Entry 7PAU (electron microscopy, 8.30 A resolution (very low resolution: no residue pairs are listed; an interface is given only as per-side residue counts)); this record covers chains u and 3 of the 32 polymer chains in the assembly.

[Chain u]
Molecule: 50S ribosomal protein L27
From: Mycoplasma pneumoniae M129
Reference sequence: P75458 (RL27_MYCPN); residues 1-104 here = UniProt positions 1-104
Chain sequence (104 residues; row label = number of the first residue in the row):
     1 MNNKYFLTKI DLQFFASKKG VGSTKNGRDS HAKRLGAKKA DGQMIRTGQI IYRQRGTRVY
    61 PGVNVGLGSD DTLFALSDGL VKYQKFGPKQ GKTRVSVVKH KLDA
Disordered / not traced: 1-16, 103-104

[Chain 3]
Molecule: 23S ribosomal RNA
From: Mycoplasma pneumoniae M129
Sequence (2907 nucleotides; each row starts with the number of its first residue):
     1 UACAAUAAGU UACUAAGGGC UUAUGGUGGA UGCCUUGGCA CUAAUAGGCG AUGAAGGACG
    61 UGUUAACCUG CGAUAAGCUU CGGGUAGGUG GUAAGAACCU CAGAUCCGGA GAUUUCCGAA
   121 UGGAGCAAUC CGGUAGUUGG AAACAGCUAU CAUUAAUUGA UGAAUAAAUA GUCAAUUAAA
   181 GCAAUACGUG GUGAAGUGAA ACAUCUCAGU AGCCACAGGA AAAGAAAACG AAUGUGAUUC
   241 CGUGUGUAGU GGCGAGCGAA AGCGGAACAG GCCAAACUUA UCAUUAGAUA GGGGUUGUAG
   301 GGCUUGCAAU GUGGACUUGA AAACGAUAGA AGAAGCUGUU GGAAAGCAGC GCGCAAAAGG
   361 GUGAUAGCCC CGUAUUUGAA AUUGUUUUCA UACCUAGCGA GAUCCCUGAG UAGCUCGGAA
   421 AACGUUAUUU UGAGUGAAUC UGCCCAGACC AUUGGGUAAG CCUAAAUACU AAUUAGUGAC
   481 CGAUAGCGAA ACAGUACCGU GAGGGAAAGG UGAAAAGAAC CCAGAGAUGG GAGUGAAAUA
   541 GAUUCUGAAA CCAUAUGCCU ACAACGUGUC AGAGCACAUU AAUGUGUGAU GGCGUGCGUU
   601 UUGAAGUAUG AGCCGGCGAG UUAUGAUAGC AAGCGUUAGU UAACCAGGAG AUGGGGAGCU
   661 GUAGCGAAAG CGAGUUUUAA AAGAGCGUUU GUUUGUUAUU AUAGACCCGA AACGGGUUGA
   721 GCUAGUCAUG AGCAGGUUGA AGGUUGAGUA ACAUCAACUG GAGGACCGAA CCGACUCUCG
   781 UUGAAACGAU AGCGGAUGAC UUGUGAUUAG GGGUGAAAUU CCAAUCGAAA UCCGUGAUAG
   841 CUGGUUCUCG UCGAAAUAGC UUUAAGGCUA GCGUGAGAUC ACAAAUAAGU GGAGGUAAAG
   901 CUACUGAAUG UAUGAUGGCG CCACCUAGGC GUACUGAAUA CAAUUAAACU CUGAAUGCCA
   961 UUUAUUUUAU UCUCGCAGUC AGACAGUGGG GGAUAAGCUU CAUUGUCAAG AGGGGAAGAG
  1021 CCCAGAUCAU UAAAUAAGGU CCCCAAAAUA UACUAAGUGG AAAAGGAUGU GAAAGUGCUA
  1081 AAACAGCAAG GAUGUUGGCU UAGAAGCAGC CAUCGUUUAA AGAGUGCGUA ACAGCUCACU
  1141 UGUCGAGUGU UUUUGCGCCG AAGAUGUAAC GGGGCUAAGU AUAUUACCGA AUUUAUGGAU
  1201 AAGAUUUAUA UCUUGUGGUA GACGAGCGUU GUAUUGGAGU UGAAGUCAAA GCGUGAGCAU
  1261 UGGUGGAUCC AAUACAAGUG AGAAUGCCGG CAUGAGUAAC GCUUGGGAGU GAGAAUCUCC
  1321 CAAACCGAUU GACUAAGGUU UCCUGGACCA GGGUCGUCCU UCCAGGGUUA GUCUGGACCU
  1381 AAGCUGAGGC UGAAAAGCGU AGGCGAUGGA CAACAGGUUA AUAUUCCUGU ACUUACAGUU
  1441 AGACUGAUGG AGUGACAAAG AAGGUUUUCC ACCCCCAUAA UUGGAUUUGG GGAUAAAUCA
  1501 UAAGGUGGUA CAAUAGGCAA AUCCGUUGUG CAUAACAUUG AGUGAUGAUG UCGAGUGAAU
  1561 GAGUGAUCAA GUAGCGAAGG UGGUAUUAAU CAUGCUUUCA AGAAAAGCUU CUAGGGUUAA
  1621 UCUAGCUGUA ACCAGUACCG AGAACGAACA CACGUAGUCA AGGAGAGGAU CCUAAGGUUA
  1681 GCGAGUGAAC UAUAGCCAAG GAACUCUGCA AAUUAACCCC GUAAGUUAGC GAGAAGGGGU
  1741 GCUUAUGUAA AAGUAAGCCG CAGUGAAGAA CGAGGGGGGA CUGUUUAACU AAAACACAAC
  1801 UCUAUGCCAA ACCGUAAGGU GAUGUAUAUG GGGUGACACC UGCCCAGUGC UGGAAGGUUA
  1861 AAGAAGGAGG UUAGCGCAAG CGAAGCUUUU AACUGAAGCC CCAGUGAACG GCGGCCGUAA
  1921 CUAUAACGGU CCUAAGGUAG CGAAAUUCCU AGUCGGGUAA AUUCCGUCCC GCUUGAAUGG
  1981 UGUAACCAUC UCUUGACUGU CUCGGCUAUA GACUCGGUGA AAUCCAGGUA CGGGUGAAGA
  2041 CACCCGUUAG GCGCAACGGG ACGGAAAGAC CCCGUGAAGC UUUACUGUAG CUUAAUAUUG
  2101 AUCAGGACAU UAUCAUGUAG AGAAUAGGUA GGAGCAAUCG AUGCAAGUUC GCUAGGACUU
  2161 GUUGAUGCGA AAGGUGGAAU ACUACCCUUG GUUGUGUGCU GUUCUAAUUG GUAACUGUUA
  2221 UCCAGUUUCA AGACAGUGUU AGGUGGGCAG UUUGACUGGG GCGGUCGCCU CCUAAAAGGU
  2281 AACGGAGGCG UACAAAGGUA CCUUCAGUAC GGUUGGAAAU CGUAUGUAGA GUGUAAUGGU
  2341 GUAAGGGUGC UUGACUGUGA GACAUACAGG UCGAACAGGU GAGAAAUCAG GUCAUAGUGA
  2401 UCCGGUGGUC CAGUAUGGAA UGGCCAUCGC UCAACGGAUA AAAGCUACUC CGGGGAUAAC
  2461 AGGCUGAUAC UGCCCAAGAG UUCAUAUCGA CGGCAGUGUU UGGCACCUCG AUGUCGACUC
  2521 AUCUCAUCCU CGAGCUGAAG CAGGUUCGAA GGGUUCGGCU GUUCGCCGAU UAAAGAGAUA
  2581 CGUGAGUUGG GUUCAAACCG UCGUGAGACA GGUUGGUCCC UAUCUAUUGU GCCCGUAGGA
  2641 AGAUUGAAGA GUGUUGCUUC UAGUACGAGA GGACCGAAGC GAGGACACCU CUUAUGCUCC
  2701 AGUUGUAGCG CCAGCUGCAC CGCUGGGUAG UAACGUGUCU AUUAGAUAAA CGCUGAAAGC
  2761 AUCUAAGUGU GAAACUAUCU CAAAGAUUAA UCUUCCCAUU UCGCAAGAAA GUAAGAGCCG
  2821 UCAAAGACGA UGACGUUGAU AGGUUACAGG UGUAAGCAUA GUGAUAUGUU GAGCUGAGUA
  2881 AUACUAAUUG CUCGAGGACU UAUUGGA
Disordered / not traced: 1-7, 923-927, 1560-1569, 2901-2907

[How chain u and chain 3 interact]
At this resolution (8 A) residue pairs are not listed: 47 residues of chain u and 48 of chain 3 lie at the interface.

[In short]
47 residues of chain u face 48 of chain 3 across their interface.
Chain u is 50S ribosomal protein L27 and chain 3 is 23S ribosomal RNA, both from Mycoplasma pneumoniae M129;
the structure, free 50S in complex with ribosome recycling factor in untreated Mycoplasma pneumoniae cells,
was determined by electron microscopy, deposited together with 7OOC, 7OOD, 7P6Z, 7PAH, 7PAI, 7PAJ and 23
further entries.
